PDB entry 5FUU | electron microscopy, 4.19 A resolution (low resolution: residue-level contacts below are approximate; hydrogen-bond / salt-bridge calls are withheld) | chains A and F of the 10 polymer chains in the assembly

Chain A:
Name: HIV-1 envelope glycoprotein GP160
Source organism: Human immunodeficiency virus 1
Notes: fragment: gp120, residues 30-502
UniProt: Q75760 (Q75760_9HIV1); the construct lacks a stretch of the UniProt sequence and is renumbered around it, so the offset changes along the chain: 31-147 = UniProt 30-146; 150-309 = UniProt 147-306; 312-321 = UniProt 307-316; 322-355 = UniProt 318-351; 3 more segments
Chain sequence (473 residues; numbered 31 to 511 plus 1 insertion-coded residue; 9 numbers in that range are skipped by the numbering (no residue carries them; nothing is unmodelled there); the number before each row is that of its first residue):
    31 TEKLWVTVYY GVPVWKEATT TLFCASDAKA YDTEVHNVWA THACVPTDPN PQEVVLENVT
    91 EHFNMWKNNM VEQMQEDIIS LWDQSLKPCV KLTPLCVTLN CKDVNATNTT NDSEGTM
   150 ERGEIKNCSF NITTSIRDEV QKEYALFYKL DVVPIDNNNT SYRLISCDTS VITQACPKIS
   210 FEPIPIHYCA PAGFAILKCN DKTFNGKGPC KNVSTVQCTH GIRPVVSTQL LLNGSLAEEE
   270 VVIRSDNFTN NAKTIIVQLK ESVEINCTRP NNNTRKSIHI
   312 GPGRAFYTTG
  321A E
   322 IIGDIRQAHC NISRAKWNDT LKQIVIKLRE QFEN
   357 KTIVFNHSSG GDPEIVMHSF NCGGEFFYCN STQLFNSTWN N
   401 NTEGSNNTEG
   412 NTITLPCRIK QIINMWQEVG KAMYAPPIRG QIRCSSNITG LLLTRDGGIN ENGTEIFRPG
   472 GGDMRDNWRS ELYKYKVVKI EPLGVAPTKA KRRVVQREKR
Unresolved in the structure: 58-63, 138-147, 403-407, 509-511
Disulfide bonds: Cys54-Cys74, Cys119-Cys205, Cys126-Cys196, Cys131-Cys157, Cys218-Cys247, Cys228-Cys239, Cys296-Cys331, Cys378-Cys445, Cys385-Cys418
Covalently attached groups: N-acetylglucosamine (NAG) linked to Asn88, Asn135, Asn156, Asn160, Asn241, Asn276, Asn295, Asn301, Asn332, Asn339, Asn355, Asn362, Asn386, Asn397, Asn448; glycan linked to Asn262, Asn392
Differences from the reference sequence: engineered mutation Thr31 (Val30 in Q75760)
From the paper describing this entry:
  - post-translational modification sites: Asn88, Asn241, Asn262, Asn276, Asn448

Chain F:
Name: HIV-1 envelope glycoprotein GP160
Source organism: Human immunodeficiency virus 1
Notes: fragment: gp41, residues 503-655
UniProt: Q6BC19 (Q6BC19_9HIV1); residues 512-664 here correspond to UniProt positions 503-655 (UniProt number = residue number - 9)
Chain sequence (153 residues; each row starts with the number of its first residue):
   512 AVGIGAVFLG FLGAAGSTMG AASMTLTVQA RLLLSGIVQQ QNNLLRAIEA QQRMLQLTVW
   572 GIKQLQARVL AVERYLGDQQ LLGIWGCSGK LICTTAVPWN ASWSNKSLDR IWNNMTWMEW
   632 EREIDNYTSE IYTLIEESQN QQEKNEQELL ELD
Disulfide bonds: Cys598-Cys604
Covalently attached groups: glycan linked to Asn611, Asn637; N-acetylglucosamine (NAG) linked to Asn616, Asn625
From the paper describing this entry:
  - post-translational modification sites: Asn611, Asn616, Asn625, Asn637
  - conformationally variable residues (order/disorder transition): Ala512 to Gly527, Ile548 to Leu568

How chain A and chain F interact:
Pairs across the interface - 4 pairs, chain A then chain F:
  Thr49(A) - Glu560(F)
  Gln103(A) - Arg564(F)
  Glu106(A) - Arg564(F)
  Glu106(A) - Gln567(F)
Also at the interface, not in a pair above, chain A (6 interface residues in all): Thr51, Ser110, Glu492
Also at the interface, not in a pair above, chain F (5 interface residues in all): Gln551, Leu568

In short:
6 residues of chain A face 5 of chain F across their interface. N-acetylglucosamine is covalently linked to
Asn88(A), Asn135(A), Asn156(A), Asn160(A), Asn241(A) and Asn276(A) and 9 more. N-acetylglucosamine is
covalently linked to Asn616(F) and Asn625(F). From the paper: modification sites Asn88(A), Asn241(A) and
Asn611(F) among others; conformational variability at Ala512(F) and Ile548(F).
Chain A is HIV-1 envelope glycoprotein GP160 and chain F is HIV-1 envelope glycoprotein GP160, both from Human
immunodeficiency virus 1; the structure, Ectodomain of cleaved wild type JR-FL EnvdCT trimer in complex with
PGT151 Fab, was determined by electron microscopy.
